9LLQ - chains B and F of the 4 polymer chains in the assembly; structure by X-ray diffraction, 3.10 A resolution.

# Chain B
Protein: TetR family transcriptional regulator
Source organism: Acinetobacter baumannii
UniProt: A0A1E3M4M0 (A0A1E3M4M0_ACIBA); numbering as in UniProt (aligned over 1-189)
Amino-acid sequence (191 residues; row label = number of the first residue in the row; numbers below 1 keep their minus sign (Met-1 is residue -1)):
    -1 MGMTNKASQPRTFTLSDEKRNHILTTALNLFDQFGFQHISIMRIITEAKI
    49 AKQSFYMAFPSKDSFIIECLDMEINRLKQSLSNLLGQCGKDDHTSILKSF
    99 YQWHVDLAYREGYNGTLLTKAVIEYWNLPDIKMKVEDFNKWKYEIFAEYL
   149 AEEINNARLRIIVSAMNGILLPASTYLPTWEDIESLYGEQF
Disordered / not traced: -1 to 10, 188-189
Construct notes: initiating methionine (-1); expression tag (0)

# Chain F
Molecule: 24-nt DNA strand
Source organism: Acinetobacter baumannii
Sequence (24 nucleotides; numbered 1 to 24; the number before each row is that of its first residue):
     1 ATAGATAGACAGATTAGTCTTTTT

# How chain B and chain F interact
Contacting residue pairs - 14 pairs, chain B then chain F:
  Ser38(B) - DT14(F)  phosphate contact
  Ser38(B) - DT15(F)  hydrogen bond to the phosphate
  Ile39(B) - DT15(F)  phosphate contact
  Met40(B) - DT15(F)  phosphate contact
  Lys50(B) - DT15(F)  base contact
  Lys50(B) - DA16(F)  hydrogen bond to the base
  Lys50(B) - DG17(F)  hydrogen bond to the base
  Gln51(B) - DG17(F)  base contact
  Gln51(B) - DT18(F)  base contact
  Tyr54(B) - DT15(F)  sugar contact
  Tyr54(B) - DA16(F)  hydrogen bond to the phosphate
  Ser59(B) - DA16(F)  phosphate contact
  Lys60(B) - DT15(F)  salt bridge to the phosphate
  Lys60(B) - DA16(F)  hydrogen bond to the phosphate

# Overview
8 residues of chain B face 5 of chain F across their interface; the contacts include 5 hydrogen bonds and 1
salt bridge. Polar contacts include Lys50(B)-DA16(F), Lys50(B)-DG17(F) and Ser38(B)-DT15(F).
Chain B is TetR family transcriptional regulator and chain F is a 24-nt DNA strand, both from Acinetobacter
baumannii; the structure, Structure of TetR2 and DNA probe, was determined by X-ray diffraction together with
8Z6D and 8Z6E from the same study.
